PDB entry 7VDH | electron microscopy, 2.90 A resolution | chains A and B of the 5 polymer chains in the assembly

== Chain A ==
Name: Guanine nucleotide-binding protein G(i) subunit alpha-1
Organism: Homo sapiens
Reference sequence: P63096 (GNAI1_HUMAN); residues 1-354 here = UniProt positions 1-354
Amino-acid sequence (354 residues; each row starts with the number of its first residue):
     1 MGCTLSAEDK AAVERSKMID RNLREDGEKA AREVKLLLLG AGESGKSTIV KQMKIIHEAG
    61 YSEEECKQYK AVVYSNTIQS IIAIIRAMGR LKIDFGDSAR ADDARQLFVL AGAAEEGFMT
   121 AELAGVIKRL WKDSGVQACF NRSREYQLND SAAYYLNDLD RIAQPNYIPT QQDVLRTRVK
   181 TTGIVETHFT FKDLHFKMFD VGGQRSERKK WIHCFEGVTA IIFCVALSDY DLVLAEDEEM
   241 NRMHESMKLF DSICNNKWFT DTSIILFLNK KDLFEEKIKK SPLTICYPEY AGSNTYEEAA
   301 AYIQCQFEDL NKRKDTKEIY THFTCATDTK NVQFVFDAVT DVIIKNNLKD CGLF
Not modelled in the structure: 1-3, 56-181, 234-240
Curated features (UniProtKB/Swiss-Prot):
  - region: Lys35 to Thr48 (G1 motif), Asp173 to Thr181 (G2 motif), Phe196 to Arg205 (G3 motif), Ile265 to Asp272 (G4 motif), Thr324 to Thr329 (G5 motif)
  - binding site (GTP): Glu43 to Thr48, Ser151, Leu175 to Thr181, Asp200 to Gln204, Asn269 to Asp272, Ala326
  - binding site (Mg(2+)): Ser47, Thr181
  - modified residue: Arg178 (ADP-ribosylarginine), Gln204 (Deamidated glutamine), Cys351 (ADP-ribosylcysteine)
  - lipidation: Gly2 (N-myristoyl glycine), Cys3 (S-palmitoyl cysteine)
  - natural variant: Gly40 (G40C: In NEDHISB; G40R: In NEDHISB), Gly45 (G45D: In NEDHISB), Thr48 (T48I: In NEDHISB; T48K: In NEDHISB), Gln52 (Q52P: In NEDHISB), Ser75 (deletion: In NEDHISB; uncertain significance), Gln172 (deletion: In NEDHISB), Asp173 (D173V: In NEDHISB), Glu186 to Phe189 (deletion: In NEDHISB; uncertain significance), Cys224 (C224Y: In NEDHISB), Lys270 (K270N: In NEDHISB; K270R: In NEDHISB), Asp272 (D272G: In NEDHISB), Ala326 (A326P: In NEDHISB), 1 further natural variant entry in UniProt
  - mutagenesis: Gly42 (G42R: Abolishes switch to an activated conformation and dissociation from beta and gamma subunits upon GTP binding. Abolishes interaction with RGS family members), Glu116 (E116L: Enhances interaction (inactive GDP-bound) with RGS14), Gln147 (Q147L: Enhances interaction (inactive GDP-bound) with RGS14), Glu245 (E245L: Enhances interaction (inactive GDP-bound) with RGS14)

== Chain B ==
Name: Guanine nucleotide-binding protein G(I)/G(S)/G(T) subunit beta-1
Organism: Homo sapiens
Reference sequence: P62873 (GBB1_HUMAN); residue numbers follow UniProt; this construct covers 2-340
Amino-acid sequence (358 residues; row label = number of the first residue in the row; numbers below 1 keep their minus sign (Met-17 is residue -17)):
   -17 MHHHHHHLEV LFQGPGSSGS ELDQLRQEAE QLKNQIRDAR KACADATLSQ ITNNIDPVGR
    43 IQMRTRRTLR GHLAKIYAMH WGTDSRLLVS ASQDGKLIIW DSYTTNKVHA IPLRSSWVMT
   103 CAYAPSGNYV ACGGLDNICS IYNLKTREGN VRVSRELAGH TGYLSCCRFL DDNQIVTSSG
   163 DTTCALWDIE TGQQTTTFTG HTGDVMSLSL APDTRLFVSG ACDASAKLWD VREGMCRQTF
   223 TGHESDINAI CFFPNGNAFA TGSDDATCRL FDLRADQELM TYSHDNIICG ITSVSFSKSG
   283 RLLLAGYDDF NCNVWDALKA DRAGVLAGHD NRVSCLGVTD DGMAVATGSW DSFLKIWN
Not modelled in the structure: -17 to 1
Cystine bridges: Cys121-Cys149
Sequence notes: initiating methionine (-17); expression tag (-16 to 1)
Curated features (UniProtKB/Swiss-Prot):
  - modified residue: Ser2 (N-acetylserine), His266 (Phosphohistidine)
  - natural variant: Leu30 (L30F: In MRD42; uncertain significance), Arg52 (R52G: In MRD42), Gly64 (G64V: In MRD42), Asp76 (D76E: In MRD42; D76G: In MRD42), Gly77 (G77S: In MRD42), Lys78 (K78R: In MRD42), Ile80 (I80N: In MRD42; I80T: In MRD42), His91 (H91R: In MRD42; uncertain significance), Ala92 (A92T: In MRD42), Pro94 (P94S: In MRD42), Leu95 (L95P: In MRD42), Arg96 (R96L: In MRD42), 5 further natural variant entries in UniProt

== Interface between chain A and chain B ==
Contacting residue pairs (53):
  Ala12(A) - Asn88(B)  hydrogen bond (backbone-side chain)
  Val13(A) - Asn88(B)
  Arg15(A) - Val90(B)  hydrogen bond (side chain-backbone)
  Arg15(A) - His91(B)
  Ser16(A) - Asn88(B)
  Ser16(A) - Lys89(B)  hydrogen bond (side chain-backbone)
  Ile19(A) - Lys89(B)
  Ile19(A) - Val90(B)
  Ile19(A) - Ala92(B)  hydrophobic
  Asp20(A) - Lys89(B)  salt bridge
  Leu23(A) - Gly53(B)
  Leu23(A) - Leu55(B)
  Leu23(A) - Lys78(B)
  Leu23(A) - Ile80(B)  hydrophobic
  Leu23(A) - Lys89(B)
  Asp26(A) - Lys78(B)  salt bridge
  Gly27(A) - Leu55(B)
  Thr182(A) - Asp118(B)
  Thr182(A) - Asn119(B)
  Gly183(A) - Leu117(B)
  Gly183(A) - Asn119(B)  hydrogen bond (backbone-side chain)
  Ile184(A) - Trp99(B)
  Ile184(A) - Leu117(B)  hydrogen bond (backbone-backbone)
  Glu186(A) - Ser97(B)
  Glu186(A) - Trp99(B)  hydrogen bond
  Phe199(A) - Trp99(B)  hydrophobic
  Gln204(A) - Tyr145(B)
  Arg205(A) - Thr143(B)
  Arg205(A) - Gly162(B)
  Ser206(A) - Tyr145(B)
  Ser206(A) - Gly162(B)
  Ser206(A) - Asp186(B)
  Glu207(A) - Asp186(B)  hydrogen bond (backbone-side chain)
  Glu207(A) - Cys204(B)
  Glu207(A) - Asp228(B)
  Lys210(A) - Tyr145(B)
  Lys210(A) - Met188(B)
  Lys210(A) - Asp228(B)  salt bridge
  Lys210(A) - Asn230(B)  hydrogen bond
  Lys210(A) - Asp246(B)  salt bridge
  Trp211(A) - Leu117(B)  hydrophobic
  Trp211(A) - Tyr145(B)
  His213(A) - Lys57(B)  hydrogen bond (backbone-side chain)
  His213(A) - Tyr59(B)  hydrogen bond
  His213(A) - Trp332(B)
  Cys214(A) - Tyr59(B)
  Cys214(A) - Trp99(B)
  Cys214(A) - Met101(B)  hydrophobic
  Phe215(A) - Trp99(B)  hydrophobic
  Phe215(A) - Leu117(B)  hydrophobic
  Glu216(A) - Lys57(B)  salt bridge
  Trp258(A) - Arg314(B)
  Trp258(A) - Trp332(B)  hydrophobic
Also at the interface, not in a pair above, chain A (27 interface residues in all): Lys35, Val201
Also at the interface, not in a pair above, chain B (29 interface residues in all): Gln75

== In short ==
27 residues of chain A face 29 of chain B across their interface, with 10 hydrogen bonds and 5 salt bridges.
Polar pairs include Asp20(A)-Lys89(B), Asp26(A)-Lys78(B) and Lys210(A)-Asp228(B). UniProt lists 24 GTP-binding
residues, Mg2+-binding residues Ser47(A) and Thr181(A) and 4 mutagenesis sites on chain A.
Chain A is Guanine nucleotide-binding protein G(i) subunit alpha-1 and chain B is Guanine nucleotide-binding
protein G(I)/G(S)/G(T) subunit beta-1, both from Homo sapiens; the structure, Cryo-EM structure of
pseudoallergen receptor MRGPRX2 complex with C48/80, state2, was determined by electron microscopy (same
publication as 7VDL, 7VDM, 7VUY, 7VUZ, 7VV0, 7VV3, 7VV4 and 7VV5).
